Entry 7UYI (X-ray diffraction, 3.00 A resolution); this record covers chains C and E of the 3 polymer chains in the assembly.

# Chain C (and E)
Protein: Cobra P1 ha
Organism: Influenza A virus
Notes: chain E of this document is another copy of the same molecule, construct and numbering; everything in this record applies to it too
Amino-acid sequence (513 residues; each row starts with the number of its first residue; numbers below 1 keep their minus sign (Ala-3 is residue -3)):
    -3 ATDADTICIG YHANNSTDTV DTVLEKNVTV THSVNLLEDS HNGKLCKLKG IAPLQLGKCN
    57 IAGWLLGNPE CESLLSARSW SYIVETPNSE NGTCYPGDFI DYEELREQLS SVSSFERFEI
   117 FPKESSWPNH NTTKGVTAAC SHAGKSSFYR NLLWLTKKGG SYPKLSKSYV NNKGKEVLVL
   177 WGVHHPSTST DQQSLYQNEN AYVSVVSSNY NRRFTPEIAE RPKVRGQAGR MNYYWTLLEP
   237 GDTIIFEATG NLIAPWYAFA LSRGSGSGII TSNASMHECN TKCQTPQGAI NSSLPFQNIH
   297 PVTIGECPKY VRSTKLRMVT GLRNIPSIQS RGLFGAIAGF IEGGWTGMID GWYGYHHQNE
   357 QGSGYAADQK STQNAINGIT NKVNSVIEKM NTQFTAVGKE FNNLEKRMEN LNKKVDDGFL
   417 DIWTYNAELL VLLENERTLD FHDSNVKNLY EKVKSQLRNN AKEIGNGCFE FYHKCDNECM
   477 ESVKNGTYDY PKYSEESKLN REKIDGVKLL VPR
Not modelled in the structure: -3 to -1, 324-336, 494-509 (chain E: -3 to 1, 324-336, 354-360, 496-509)
Disulfides: Cys4-Cys464, Cys42-Cys275, Cys55-Cys67, Cys90-Cys136, Cys279-Cys303, Cys471-Cys475
Glycans and other covalent adducts: N-acetylglucosamine (NAG) linked to Asn11, Asn23, Asn87, Asn127, Asn287
Reported in the primary citation:
  - post-translational modification sites: Asn127
  - mutagenesis - N127D (20 to 30-fold): increased binding to CA09-15 mAb
  - mutagenesis - N127D: increased binding to Fab

# Chain C / chain E interface
Pairs across the interface - 68 pairs, chain C then chain E:
  Asp97(C) - Leu400(E)
  Glu99(C) - Arg403(E)
  Glu100(C) - Asn399(E)
  Glu100(C) - Leu400(E)
  Glu100(C) - Glu401(E)  hydrogen bond (side chain-backbone)
  Glu100(C) - Lys402(E)  hydrogen bond (side chain-backbone)
  Glu100(C) - Arg403(E)  salt bridge
  Glu103(C) - Arg403(E)
  Glu103(C) - Asn406(E)  hydrogen bond
  Gln104(C) - Asn399(E)
  Ser162(C) - Glu216(E)  hydrogen bond
  Ser200(C) - Ala215(E)
  Val202(C) - Arg217(E)
  Val202(C) - Pro218(E)
  Ser203(C) - Pro218(E)
  Ser203(C) - Arg226(E)
  Ser204(C) - Pro218(E)
  Ser204(C) - Val220(E)
  Asn207(C) - Glu213(E)
  Asn207(C) - Arg217(E)
  Arg209(C) - Glu213(E)
  Trp231(C) - Leu400(E)  hydrophobic
  Thr239(C) - Pro218(E)
  Ile241(C) - Glu216(E)
  Ile241(C) - Arg217(E)
  Ile241(C) - Pro218(E)
  Glu243(C) - Ala215(E)
  Glu243(C) - Glu216(E)  hydrogen bond (side chain-backbone)
  Lys305(C) - Asp417(E)  salt bridge
  Gly374(C) - Leu20(E)
  Asn377(C) - Val19(E)
  Asn377(C) - Leu20(E)  hydrogen bond (side chain-backbone)
  Asn377(C) - Lys22(E)
  Lys378(C) - Val19(E)  hydrogen bond (backbone-backbone)
  Lys378(C) - Leu20(E)
  Ser381(C) - Val19(E)
  Ser381(C) - Lys22(E)  hydrogen bond
  Lys385(C) - Glu424(E)
  Lys385(C) - Leu425(E)
  Lys385(C) - Leu428(E)
  Met386(C) - Tyr421(E)
  Asn387(C) - Asp417(E)  hydrogen bond
  Val393(C) - Lys410(E)  hydrogen bond (backbone-side chain)
  Lys395(C) - Arg403(E)
  Lys395(C) - Asn406(E)
  Lys395(C) - Lys410(E)
  Glu396(C) - Arg403(E)  hydrogen bond (backbone-side chain)
  Phe397(C) - Arg403(E)
  Glu401(C) - Arg403(E)  salt bridge
  Met404(C) - Met404(E)  hydrophobic
  Asn408(C) - Leu407(E)
  Val411(C) - Val411(E)  hydrophobic
  Phe415(C) - Lys410(E)
  Phe415(C) - Gly414(E)
  Phe415(C) - Phe415(E)  hydrophobic
  Phe415(C) - Ile418(E)  hydrophobic
  Ile418(C) - Ile418(E)  hydrophobic
  Trp419(C) - Asp417(E)
  Trp419(C) - Ile418(E)
  Trp419(C) - Tyr421(E)  hydrophobic
  Asn422(C) - Tyr421(E)
  Leu426(C) - Tyr421(E)
  Leu426(C) - Leu425(E)  hydrophobic
  Glu430(C) - Leu429(E)
  Arg433(C) - Glu432(E)  salt bridge
  Arg454(C) - Glu459(E)  hydrogen bond (side chain-backbone)
  Arg454(C) - Ile460(E)  hydrogen bond (side chain-backbone)
  Tyr486(C) - Lys458(E)  hydrogen bond
Also at the interface, not in a pair above, chain C (47 interface residues in all): Asn205, Arg208, Asn373, Glu384, Leu407, Phe437
Also at the interface, not in a pair above, chain E (39 interface residues in all): Glu21, Ile214, Asn228, Asn422, Arg433, Gly461

# Summary
47 residues of chain C face 39 of chain E across their interface; the contacts include 14 hydrogen bonds and 4
salt bridges. Among the polar pairs are Glu100(C)-Arg403(E), Lys305(C)-Asp417(E) and Glu401(C)-Arg403(E). From
the paper: N127D of chain C increases binding to CA09-15 mAb; a modification site at Asn127(C).
Both chains are Cobra P1 ha (Influenza A virus). Entry 7UYI (Crystal structure of the computationally
optimized broadly reactive H1 influenza hemagglutinin P1) was determined by X-ray diffraction, deposited
together with 8CT6.
